Entry 8ZZ0 (electron microscopy, 3.43 A resolution); this record covers chains A and E of the 7 polymer chains in the assembly.

# Chain A
Molecule: PomB
Source organism: Vibrio alginolyticus
Reference sequence: O06874 (O06874_VIBAL); residues 1-315 here = UniProt positions 1-315
Amino-acid sequence (321 residues; row label = number of the first residue in the row):
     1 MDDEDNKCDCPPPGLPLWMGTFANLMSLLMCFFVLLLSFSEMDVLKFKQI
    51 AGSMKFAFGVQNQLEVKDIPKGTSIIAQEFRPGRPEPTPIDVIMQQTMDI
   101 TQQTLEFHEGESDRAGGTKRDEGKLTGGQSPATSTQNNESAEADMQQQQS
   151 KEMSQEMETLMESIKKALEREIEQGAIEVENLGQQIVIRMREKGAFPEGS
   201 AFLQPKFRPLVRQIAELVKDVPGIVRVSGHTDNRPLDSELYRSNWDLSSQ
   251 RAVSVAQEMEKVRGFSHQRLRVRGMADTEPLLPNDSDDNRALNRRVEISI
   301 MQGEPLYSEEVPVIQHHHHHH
Not modelled in the structure: 1-13, 60-321
Differences from the reference sequence: engineered mutation N24 (Asp in O06874); expression tag (316-321)
Reported in the primary citation:
  - specificity-determining residues: L35 (by similarity / conservation)

# Chain E
Molecule: Chemotaxis protein PomA
Source organism: Vibrio alginolyticus
Reference sequence: O06873 (POMA_VIBAL); residue numbers follow UniProt; this construct covers 1-253
Amino-acid sequence (253 residues; each row starts with the number of its first residue):
     1 MDLATLLGLIGGFAFVIMAMVLGGSIGMFVDVTSILIVVGGSIFVVLMKF
    51 TMGQFFGATKIAGKAFMFKADEPEDLIAKIVEMADAARKGGFLALEEMEI
   101 NNTFMQKGIDLLVDGHDADVVRAALKKDIALTDERHTQGTGVFRAFGDVA
   151 PAMGMIGTLVGLVAMLSNMDDPKAIGPAMAVALLTTLYGAILSNMVFFPI
   201 ADKLSLRRDQETLNRRLIMDGVLAIQDGQNPRVIDSYLKNYLNEGKRALE
   251 IDE
Not modelled in the structure: 1-25, 88-99, 251-253
Reported in the primary citation:
  - specificity-determining residues: M165, M179 (by similarity / conservation)

# Chain A / chain E interface
Pairs across the interface - 12 pairs, chain A then chain E:
  W18(A) - M155(E)  hydrophobic
  I50(A) - P172(E)  hydrophobic
  I50(A) - I175(E)  hydrophobic
  S53(A) - P172(E)  hydrogen bond (side chain-backbone)
  S53(A) - G176(E)  hydrogen bond (side chain-backbone)
  M54(A) - G176(E)
  M54(A) - M179(E)  hydrophobic
  A57(A) - G27(E)
  A57(A) - G176(E)
  A57(A) - P177(E)
  F58(A) - A180(E)  hydrophobic
  F58(A) - L183(E)  hydrophobic
Interface residues without a listed pair, chain A (10 interface residues in all): M19, F22, Q49, F56
Interface residues without a listed pair, chain E (13 interface residues in all): I26, V30, K173, L184

# Overview
Chain A and chain E form an interface of 10 and 13 residues respectively, with 2 hydrogen bonds. Polar pairs
include S53(A)-P172(E) and S53(A)-G176(E). From the paper: specificity determinants L35(A) and M165(E) among
others.
Chain A is PomB and chain E is Chemotaxis protein PomA, both from Vibrio alginolyticus; the structure,
Bacterial flagellar sodium-driven stator PomA5PomB2(D24N) with 100 mM KCl, was determined by electron
microscopy together with 8ZYV, 8ZYW, 8ZYZ and 9IJM from the same study.
